7VA9 - chains l and 3 of the 64 polymer chains in the assembly; structure by electron microscopy, 3.08 A resolution.

Chain l:
Molecule: Reaction center protein L chain
Source organism: Cereibacter sphaeroides 2.4.1
UniProtKB: Q3J1A5 (RCEL_RHOS4); residues 0-281 here correspond to UniProt positions 1-282 (UniProt number = residue number + 1)
Sequence (282 residues; row label = number of the first residue in the row; numbering starts at 0):
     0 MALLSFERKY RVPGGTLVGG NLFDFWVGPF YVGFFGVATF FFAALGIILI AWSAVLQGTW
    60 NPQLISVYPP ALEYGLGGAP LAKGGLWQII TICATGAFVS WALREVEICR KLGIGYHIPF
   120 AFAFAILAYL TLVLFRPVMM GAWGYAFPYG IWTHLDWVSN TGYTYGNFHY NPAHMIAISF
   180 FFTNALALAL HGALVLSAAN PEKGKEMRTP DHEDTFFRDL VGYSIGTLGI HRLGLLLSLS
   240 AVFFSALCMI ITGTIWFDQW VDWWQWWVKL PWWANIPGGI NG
Unresolved in the structure: 0
Metal / ion sites: Fe2+: His190, His230 (shared with 3 residues of chain m)
Residues lining bound ligands:
  - bacteriochlorophyll a (BCL), molecule 1: Phe22, Phe33, Val36
  - bacteriochlorophyll a (BCL), molecule 2: Ile46, Ile49, Phe97, Tyr128, Leu131, Phe146, Ile150, Trp151, His153, Leu154, Trp156, Val157
  - bacteriochlorophyll a (BCL), molecule 3: Phe97, Phe121, Ala124, Ile125, Ala127, Tyr128, Leu131, Trp156, Val157, Ser158, Thr160, Gly161, Tyr162, Asn166, Phe167, His168, His173, Ala176, Ile177, Phe180, Phe181, Val241, Ser244, Ala245, Cys247, Met248
  - bacteriochlorophyll a (BCL), molecule 4: Val157, Tyr162, His168, Phe181
  - bacteriochlorophyll a (BCL), molecule 5: His168, Met174, Ile177, Ser178, Phe181, Thr182, Leu185
  - bacteriopheophytin b (BPB), molecule 1: Thr38, Phe41, Ala42, Gly45, Ile46, Ile49, Ile89, Cys92, Ala93, Ala96, Phe97, Trp100, Glu104, Ile117, Ala120, Phe121, Ala124, Tyr148, Gly149, Phe180, Ser237, Leu238, Val241
  - bacteriopheophytin b (BPB), molecule 2: Phe181, Ala184, Leu185, Ala188, Leu189, Phe216, Leu219, Val220
  - 1,2-diacyl-sn-glycero-3-phosphocholine (PC1), molecule 1: Ala1, Val26, Gly27
  - 1,2-diacyl-sn-glycero-3-phosphocholine (PC1), molecule 2: Gly74, Leu75, Trp86, Gln87, Thr90, Ile91, Thr94, Leu133, Gly140, Trp142
  - ubiquinone-10 (U10), molecule 1: Phe29, Tyr30, Val31, Gly35, Val36, Thr38, Phe39, Trp100, Arg103
  - ubiquinone-10 (U10), molecule 2: Phe119, Phe123, Ile175, Ser178, Phe179, Thr182, Leu185, Ala186, Leu189, His190, Leu193, Glu212, Asp213, Phe216, Tyr222, Ser223, Ile224, Gly225, Thr226, Ile229, Leu232, Leu235, Leu238, Ser239, Phe242, Phe243
Swiss-Prot annotation at these positions:
  - binding site ((7R,8Z)-bacteriochlorophyll b): His153, His173
  - binding site (Fe cation): His190, His230
  - binding site (a ubiquinone): Phe216

Chain 3:
Molecule: Light-harvesting protein B-875 alpha chain
Source organism: Cereibacter sphaeroides 2.4.1
UniProtKB: Q3J1A4 (LHA1_RHOS4); residue numbers follow UniProt; this construct covers 1-58
Sequence (58 residues; numbered 1 to 58; the number before each row is that of its first residue):
     1 MSKFYKIWMI FDPRRVFVAQ GVFLFLLAVM IHLILLSTPS YNWLEISAAK YNRVAVAE
Unresolved in the structure: 55-58
Residues lining bound ligands:
  - bacteriochlorophyll a (BCL), molecule 1: Phe4, Ile7, Trp8, Val16, Gln20, Phe23, Ile31
  - bacteriochlorophyll a (BCL), molecule 2: Gly21, Leu24, Phe25, Ala28, His32, Trp43
  - bacteriochlorophyll a (BCL), molecule 3: Leu24, Leu27, Ala28, Ile31, His32, Leu35, Tyr41
  - 1,2-diacyl-sn-glycero-3-phosphocholine (PC1): Phe11, Arg15, Val16, Ala19, Phe23
  - spheroidene (SPO), molecule 1: Phe4, Lys6, Ile7, Ile10
  - spheroidene (SPO), molecule 2: Phe17, Gln20, Phe23, Leu24, Leu27, Met30, Ile31, Ile34
  - spheroidene (SPO), molecule 3: Phe17, Gln20, Gly21, Lys50
  - spheroidene (SPO), molecule 4: Phe25, Ala28, Val29, His32, Leu33, Leu36
Swiss-Prot annotation at these positions:
  - binding site (a bacteriochlorophyll): His32

Interface between chain l and chain 3:
Pairs across the interface - 16 pairs, chain l then chain 3:
  Phe22(l) - Val18(3)  hydrophobic
  Phe24(l) - Arg15(3)
  Trp25(l) - Arg15(3)  hydrogen bond (backbone-side chain)
  Val36(l) - Val22(3)  hydrophobic
  Phe40(l) - Phe25(3)  hydrophobic
  Phe40(l) - Leu26(3)
  Ala43(l) - Leu26(3)  hydrophobic
  Leu44(l) - Leu26(3)
  Leu44(l) - Val29(3)  hydrophobic
  Ile47(l) - Met30(3)  hydrophobic
  Trp51(l) - Ile34(3)  hydrophobic
  Trp51(l) - Ser37(3)  hydrogen bond
  Leu80(l) - Leu33(3)
  Leu80(l) - Leu36(3)  hydrophobic
  Leu80(l) - Ser37(3)
  Ile88(l) - Leu33(3)  hydrophobic
Interface residues without a listed pair, chain l (16 interface residues in all): Val26, Phe39, Leu48, Leu55, Ala81
Interface residues without a listed pair, chain 3 (12 interface residues in all): Thr38

Summary:
16 residues of chain l face 12 of chain 3 across their interface, with 2 hydrogen bonds. Polar pairs include
Trp25(l)-Arg15(3) and Trp51(l)-Ser37(3). One bacteriochlorophyll a molecule and one
1,2-diacyl-sn-glycero-3-phosphocholine molecule are bound between chain l and chain 3.
Here chain l is Reaction center protein L chain and chain 3 is Light-harvesting protein B-875 alpha chain,
both from Cereibacter sphaeroides 2.4.1. Entry 7VA9 (Rba sphaeroides PufY-KO RC-LH1 dimer type-1) was
determined by electron microscopy together with 7VB9, 7VNM, 7VOR, 7VOT and 7VOY from the same study.
